PDB entry 5GJS | X-ray diffraction, 2.90 A resolution | chains L and H of the 4 polymer chains in the assembly

== Chain L ==
Protein: light chain of human neutralizing antibody 3E1
Source organism: Homo sapiens
Notes: antibody fragment or engineered binder
Amino-acid sequence (214 residues; row label = number of the first residue in the row):
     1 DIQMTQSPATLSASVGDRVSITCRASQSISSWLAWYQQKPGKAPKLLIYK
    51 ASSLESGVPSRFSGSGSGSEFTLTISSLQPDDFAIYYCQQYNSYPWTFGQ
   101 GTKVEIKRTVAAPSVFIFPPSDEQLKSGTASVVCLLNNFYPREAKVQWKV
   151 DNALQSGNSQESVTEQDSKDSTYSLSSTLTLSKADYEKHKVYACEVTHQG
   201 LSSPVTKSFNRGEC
Unresolved in the structure: 151, 157, 182-184, 213-214
Disulfide bonds: C23-C88, C134-C194

== Chain H ==
Protein: heavy chain of human neutralizing antibody 3E1
Source organism: Homo sapiens
Notes: antibody fragment or engineered binder
Amino-acid sequence (222 residues; row label = number of the first residue in the row):
     1 QVQLQESGPGLVKPSETLSLTCSVSGASISSYYWIWIRQPAGKGLEWIGR
    51 FYTSGSPNYNPSLRSRVTMSVDTSKNQFSLKLTSVTAADTAVYYCAREEH
   101 ITFGGVIVRYWGQGTLVTVSPASTKGPSVFPLAPSSKSTSGGTAALGCLV
   151 KDYFPEPVTVSWNSGALTSGVHTFPAVLQSSGLYSLSSVVTVPSSSLGTQ
   201 TYICNVNHKPSNTKVDKKVEPK
Unresolved in the structure: 42, 135-142, 199, 222
Disulfide bonds: C22-C95, C148-C204

== How chain L and chain H interact ==
Contacting residue pairs (59):
  W32(L) - G104(H)
  W32(L) - G105(H)
  Y36(L) - V108(H)
  Y36(L) - W111(H)  hydrophobic
  Q38(L) - Q39(H)  hydrogen bond
  Q38(L) - Y94(H)  hydrogen bond
  K42(L) - Y94(H)
  A43(L) - Y94(H)  hydrophobic
  A43(L) - W111(H)  hydrophobic
  A43(L) - G112(H)
  P44(L) - W111(H)  hydrogen bond (backbone-side chain)
  L46(L) - I107(H)  hydrophobic
  L46(L) - V108(H)
  Y49(L) - G104(H)
  K50(L) - F103(H)
  K50(L) - G104(H)
  E55(L) - R109(H)  salt bridge
  Y87(L) - Q39(H)  hydrogen bond
  Y87(L) - L45(H)  hydrophobic
  Y91(L) - G104(H)  hydrogen bond (side chain-backbone)
  Y91(L) - G105(H)
  Y91(L) - V106(H)
  Y94(L) - W47(H)  hydrophobic
  Y94(L) - R50(H)  hydrogen bond
  Y94(L) - N58(H)
  P95(L) - W47(H)  hydrophobic
  P95(L) - N60(H)
  W96(L) - W47(H)
  F98(L) - L45(H)
  F116(L) - A145(H)  hydrophobic
  F118(L) - L132(H)  hydrophobic
  F118(L) - A133(H)
  F118(L) - A145(H)
  F118(L) - L146(H)  hydrophobic
  S121(L) - F130(H)
  S121(L) - P131(H)  hydrogen bond (side chain-backbone)
  E123(L) - P131(H)
  E123(L) - K217(H)  salt bridge
  Q124(L) - F130(H)
  Q124(L) - K151(H)
  T129(L) - K151(H)
  S131(L) - L149(H)
  L135(L) - F174(H)  hydrophobic
  L135(L) - V189(H)  hydrophobic
  N137(L) - H172(H)
  N137(L) - T191(H)  hydrogen bond
  N138(L) - H172(H)  hydrogen bond
  Q160(L) - V177(H)
  Q160(L) - L178(H)  hydrogen bond (side chain-backbone)
  Q160(L) - Q179(H)
  E161(L) - V177(H)
  S162(L) - F174(H)
  S162(L) - P175(H)  hydrogen bond (side chain-backbone)
  V163(L) - P175(H)
  S174(L) - H172(H)
  S174(L) - F174(H)
  L175(L) - F174(H)
  S176(L) - F174(H)
  T180(L) - K151(H)
Also at the interface, not in a pair above, chain L (39 interface residues in all): A34, S127, V133, T164, D167
Also at the interface, not in a pair above, chain H (42 interface residues in all): I35, I37, K43, G44, E46, P61, E98, P134, T173

== Summary ==
39 residues of chain L face 42 of chain H across their interface; the contacts include 11 hydrogen bonds and 2
salt bridges. Polar pairs include E55(L)-R109(H), E123(L)-K217(H) and Q38(L)-Q39(H).
Here chain L is light chain of human neutralizing antibody 3E1 and chain H is heavy chain of human
neutralizing antibody 3E1, both from Homo sapiens. Entry 5GJS (Crystal structure of H1 hemagglutinin from
A/California/04/2009 in complex with a neutralizing antibody 3E1) was determined by X-ray diffraction together
with 5GJT from the same study.
